Entry 8F3D (electron microscopy, 3.40 A resolution); this record covers chains H and J of the 12 polymer chains in the assembly.

[Chain H (and J)]
Molecule: 3-methylcrotonyl-CoA carboxylase alpha-subunit
From: Leishmania tarentolae
Notes: chain J of this document is another copy of the same molecule, construct and numbering; everything in this record applies to it too
Reference sequence: A0A640KPA4 (A0A640KPA4_LEITA); residues 1-687 here correspond to UniProt positions 46-732 (UniProt number = residue number + 45)
Sequence (687 residues; row label = number of the first residue in the row):
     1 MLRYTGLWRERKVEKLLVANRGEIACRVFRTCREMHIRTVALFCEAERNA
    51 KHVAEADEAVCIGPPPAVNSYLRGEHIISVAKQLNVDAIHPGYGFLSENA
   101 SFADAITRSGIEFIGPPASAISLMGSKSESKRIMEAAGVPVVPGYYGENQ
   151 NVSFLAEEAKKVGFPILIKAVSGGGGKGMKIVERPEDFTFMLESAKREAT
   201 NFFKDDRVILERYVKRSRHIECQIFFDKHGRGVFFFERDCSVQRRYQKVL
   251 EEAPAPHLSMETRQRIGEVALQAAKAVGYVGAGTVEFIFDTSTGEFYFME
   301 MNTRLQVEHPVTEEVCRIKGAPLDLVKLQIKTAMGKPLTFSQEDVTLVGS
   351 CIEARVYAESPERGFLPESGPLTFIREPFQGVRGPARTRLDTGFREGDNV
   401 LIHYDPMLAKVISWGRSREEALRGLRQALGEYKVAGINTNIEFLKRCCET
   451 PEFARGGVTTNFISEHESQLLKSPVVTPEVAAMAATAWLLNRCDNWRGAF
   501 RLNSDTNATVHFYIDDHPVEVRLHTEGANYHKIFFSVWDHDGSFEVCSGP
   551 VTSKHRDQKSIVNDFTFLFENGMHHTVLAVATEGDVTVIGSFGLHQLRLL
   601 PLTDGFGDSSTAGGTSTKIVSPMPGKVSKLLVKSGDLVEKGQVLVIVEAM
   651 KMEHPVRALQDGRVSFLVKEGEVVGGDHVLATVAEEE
Unresolved in the structure: 1-9
Ligand contacts: BTI (5-(hexahydro-2-oxo-1H-thieno[3,4-d]imidazol-6-yl)pentanal): P624, A649, M650
Reported in the primary citation:
  - post-translational modification sites: K651 (by similarity / conservation)
  - self-association interface (contacts with another copy of this molecule): E34 to H36, A59 to C61, F379 to P385, R423 to Q427

[Chain H / chain J interface]
Pairs across the interface (14):
  R33(H) - R383(J)
  E34(H) - R383(J)  salt bridge
  H36(H) - R423(J)
  H36(H) - G424(J)
  H36(H) - Q427(J)  hydrogen bond
  R48(H) - C547(J)
  R48(H) - T566(J)  hydrogen bond
  R48(H) - H574(J)  hydrogen bond
  D57(H) - S591(J)
  E58(H) - M573(J)
  A59(H) - M573(J)
  A59(H) - H574(J)  hydrogen bond (backbone-backbone)
  V60(H) - G572(J)
  C61(H) - G572(J)  hydrogen bond (backbone-backbone)
Interface residues without a listed pair, chain H (11 interface residues in all): M35, F43
Interface residues without a listed pair, chain J (12 interface residues in all): G384, L568

[Summary]
The interface between chain H and chain J involves 11 residues on one side and 12 on the other; the contacts
include 5 hydrogen bonds and 1 salt bridge. Polar contacts include E34(H)-R383(J), H36(H)-Q427(J) and
R48(H)-T566(J). The paper reports a modification site at K651(H); a self-association interface involving
E34(H), A59(H) and F379(H) among others.
Both chains are 3-methylcrotonyl-CoA carboxylase alpha-subunit (Leishmania tarentolae). Entry 8F3D
(3-methylcrotonyl-CoA carboxylase in filament, beta-subunit centered) was determined by electron microscopy
(same publication as 8F41).
